3MYM - chain A; structure by X-ray diffraction, 1.72 A resolution.

== Chain A ==
Protein: Dehaloperoxidase A
Source organism: Amphitrite ornata
Reference sequence: Q9NAV8 (Q9NAV8_9ANNE); residues 1-137 here correspond to UniProt positions 2-138 (UniProt number = residue number + 1)
Chain sequence (137 residues; each row starts with the number of its first residue):
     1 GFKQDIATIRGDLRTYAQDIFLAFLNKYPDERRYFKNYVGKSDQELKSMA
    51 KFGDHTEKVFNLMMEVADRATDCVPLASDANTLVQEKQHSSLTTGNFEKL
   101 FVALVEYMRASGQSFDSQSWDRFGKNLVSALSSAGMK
Differences from the reference sequence: engineered mutation Glu86 (Met87 in Q9NAV8)
Ion coordination: heme Fe near His89 (its only coordinating residue here)
Ligand contacts:
  - cyanide ion (CYN): Phe21, Phe35, His55, Val59, His89
  - heme (HEM): Phe24, Glu31, Tyr34, Phe35, Asn37, Tyr38, His55, Lys58, Val59, Leu62, Met63, Leu83, Glu86, Gln88, His89, Leu92, Asn96, Phe97, Leu100, Phe101, Leu127

== In short ==
Ligands of chain A: heme and cyanide ion.
Chain A is Dehaloperoxidase A (Amphitrite ornata); the structure, Mutation of Methionine-86 in
Dehaloperoxidase-hemoglobin: Effects of the Asp-His-Fe Triad in a 3/3 Globin, was determined by X-ray
diffraction, deposited together with 3MYN.
